8TI9 - chains E and H of the 8 polymer chains in the assembly; structure by electron microscopy, 3.19 A resolution.

# Chain E (and H)
Protein: Shedu protein SduA
Source organism: Bacillus cereus B4264
Notes: chain H of this document is another copy of the same molecule, construct and numbering; everything in this record applies to it too
Reference sequence: B7HFR2 (SDUA_BACC4); residue numbers follow UniProt; this construct covers 171-380
Sequence (229 residues; row label = number of the first residue in the row):
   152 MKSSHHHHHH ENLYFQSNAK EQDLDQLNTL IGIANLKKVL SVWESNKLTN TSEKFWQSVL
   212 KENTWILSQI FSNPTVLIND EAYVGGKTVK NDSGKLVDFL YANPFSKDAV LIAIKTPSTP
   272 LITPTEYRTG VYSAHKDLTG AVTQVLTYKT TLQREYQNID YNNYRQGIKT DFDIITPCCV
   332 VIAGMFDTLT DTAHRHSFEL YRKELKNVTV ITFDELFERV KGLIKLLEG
Unresolved in the structure: 152-172, 319-323, 380
Construct notes: expression tag (152-170); engineered mutation Ala264 (Glu in B7HFR2)
What the authors report for this chain:
  - mutagenesis - E264A: abolished catalytic activity
  - mutagenesis - Y315E: abolished growth in response to phage infection

# Chain E / chain H interface
Contacting residue pairs (12; chain E residue first):
  Gln308(E) - Tyr312(H)
  Asp311(E) - Tyr312(H)  hydrogen bond
  Tyr312(E) - Gln308(H)
  Tyr312(E) - Asp311(H)  hydrogen bond
  Tyr312(E) - Tyr312(H)  hydrophobic
  Tyr312(E) - Tyr315(H)
  Asn313(E) - Tyr315(H)  hydrogen bond
  Tyr315(E) - Tyr312(H)
  Tyr315(E) - Asn313(H)  hydrogen bond
  Tyr315(E) - Arg316(H)
  Arg316(E) - Tyr315(H)  hydrogen bond (side chain-backbone)
  Arg316(E) - Arg316(H)
Interface residues without a listed pair, chain E (8 interface residues in all): Asn309, Lys357
Interface residues without a listed pair, chain H (10 interface residues in all): Asn309, Gly318, Asp324, Lys357

# Overview
8 residues of chain E and 10 residues of chain H are in contact; the contacts include 5 hydrogen bonds. Polar
contacts include Asp311(E)-Tyr312(H), Asn313(E)-Tyr315(H) and Arg316(E)-Tyr315(H). From the paper: E264A of
chain E abolishes catalytic activity; Y315E of chain E abolishes growth in response to phage infection.
Chain E and chain H are both Shedu protein SduA (Bacillus cereus B4264); the structure, CryoEM structure of
octamer assembly of Shedu nuclease domain from Bacillus cereus, was determined by electron microscopy (same
publication as 8TI8 and 8TIA).
